PDB entry 4TNL | X-ray diffraction, 1.80 A resolution | chain A

# Chain A
Name: Thermolysin
Source organism: Bacillus thermoproteolyticus
Notes: EC 3.4.24.27
UniProtKB: P00800 (THER_BACTH); residues 1-316 here correspond to UniProt positions 233-548 (UniProt number = residue number + 232)
Sequence (316 residues; numbered 1 to 316; the number before each row is that of its first residue):
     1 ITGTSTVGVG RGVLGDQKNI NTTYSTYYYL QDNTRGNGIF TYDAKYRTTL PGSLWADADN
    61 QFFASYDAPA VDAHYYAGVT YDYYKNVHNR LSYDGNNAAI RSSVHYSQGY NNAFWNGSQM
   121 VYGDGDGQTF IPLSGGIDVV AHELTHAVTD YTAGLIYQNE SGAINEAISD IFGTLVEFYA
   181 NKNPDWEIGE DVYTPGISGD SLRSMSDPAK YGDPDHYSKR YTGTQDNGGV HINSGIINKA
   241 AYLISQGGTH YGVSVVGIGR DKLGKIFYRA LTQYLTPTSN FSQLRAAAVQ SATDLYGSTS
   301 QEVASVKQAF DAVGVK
Disordered / not traced: 182
Swiss-Prot annotation at these positions:
  - active site: E143, H231 (Proton donor)
  - binding site (Ca(2+)): D57, D59, Q61, D138, E177, N183, D185, E187, E190, Y193, T194, I197, D200
  - binding site (Zn(2+)): H142, H146, E166
Metal / ion sites: Ca2+ site 1: D57, D59, Q61; Ca2+ site 2: D138, E177, D185, E187, E190; Zn2+: H142, H146, E166; Ca2+ site 3: E177, N183, D185, E190; Ca2+ site 4: Y193, T194, I197, D200

# In short
D57, D59 and Q61 form the Ca2+ site 1. D138, E177, D185, E187 and E190 form the Ca2+ site 2. From UniProt:
active-site residues E143 and H231, 13 Ca2+-binding residues and 3 Zn2+-binding residues.
Chain A is Thermolysin (Bacillus thermoproteolyticus); the structure, 1.8 A resolution room temperature
structure of Thermolysin recorded using an XFEL, was determined by X-ray diffraction.
